7KTA - chains A and D of the 4 polymer chains in the assembly; structure by X-ray diffraction, 1.84 A resolution.

# Chain A
Protein: DNA-directed DNA/RNA polymerase mu
Source organism: Homo sapiens
Notes: EC 2.7.7.7
UniProtKB: Q9NP87 (DPOLM_HUMAN); aligned to UniProt positions 132-494 over residues 132-494
Amino-acid sequence (356 residues; row label = number of the first residue in the row; note: 12 numbers in that range are skipped by the numbering (no residue carries them; nothing is unmodelled there)):
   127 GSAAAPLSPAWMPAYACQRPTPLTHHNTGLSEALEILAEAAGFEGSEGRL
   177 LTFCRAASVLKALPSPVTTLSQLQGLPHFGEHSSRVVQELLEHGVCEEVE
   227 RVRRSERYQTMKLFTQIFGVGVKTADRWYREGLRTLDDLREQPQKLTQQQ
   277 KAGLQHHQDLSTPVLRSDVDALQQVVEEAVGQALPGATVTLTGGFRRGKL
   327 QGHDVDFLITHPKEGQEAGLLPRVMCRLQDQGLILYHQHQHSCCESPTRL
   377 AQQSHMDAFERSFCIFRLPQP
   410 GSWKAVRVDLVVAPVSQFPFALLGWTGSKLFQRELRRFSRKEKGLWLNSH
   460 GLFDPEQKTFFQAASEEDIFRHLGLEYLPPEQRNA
Disordered / not traced: 127-136, 366-383
Differences from the reference sequence: expression tag (127-131); linker (410)
Metal / ion sites: Na+: Thr241, Ile243, Val246 (shared with 1 residue of chain P); Ca2+ site 1: Asp330, Asp332 (together with 8-oxo-2'-deoxyguanosine-5'-triphosphate); Ca2+ site 2: Asp330, Asp332, Asp418 (together with 8-oxo-2'-deoxyguanosine-5'-triphosphate) (shared with 1 residue of chain P)
Residues lining bound ligands: 8-oxo-2'-deoxyguanosine-5'-triphosphate (8DG): Gly319, Gly320, Arg323, Lys325, Gln327, Gly328, His329, Asp330, Asp332, Gly433, Trp434, Thr435, Gly436, Ser437, Lys438, Gln441, Arg445
Swiss-Prot annotation at these positions:
  - region: Arg323 to Asp332 (Involved in ssDNA binding)
  - binding site (Mg(2+)): Asp330, Asp332, Asp418
  - site: Gly433 (Responsible for the low discrimination between dNTP and rNTP)
What the authors report for this chain:
  - binding site for 8-oxo-2'-deoxyguanosine-5'-triphosphate: Lys438, Arg445
  - binding site for the 9-nt DNA strand: Arg445
  - mutagenesis - K438D: unchanged catalytic activity on presence of Mn2+
  - mutagenesis - R445A: increased catalytic activity on dGTP misinsertion
  - mutagenesis - K438D: decreased catalytic activity on Mg2+-dependent dGTP:At
  - mutagenesis - K438D (23-fold): decreased catalytic activity on :Ct insertion

# Chain D
Molecule: 4-nt DNA strand
Sequence (4 nucleotides; row label = number of the first residue in the row):
     1 GCCG

# How chain A and chain D interact
Contacting residue pairs - 16 pairs, chain A then chain D:
  Ala140(A) - DG4(D)  phosphate contact
  Gly174(A) - DG1(D)  hydrogen bond to the base
  Arg175(A) - DG1(D)  phosphate contact
  Thr178(A) - DG1(D)  hydrogen bond to the base
  Thr178(A) - DC2(D)  sugar contact
  Phe179(A) - DG1(D)  sugar contact
  Arg181(A) - DG1(D)  base contact
  Pro203(A) - DC3(D)  phosphate contact
  His204(A) - DC2(D)  phosphate contact
  His204(A) - DC3(D)  hydrogen bond to the phosphate
  Gly206(A) - DC2(D)  hydrogen bond to the phosphate
  Glu207(A) - DC2(D)  hydrogen bond to the phosphate
  His208(A) - DG1(D)  salt bridge to the phosphate
  His208(A) - DC2(D)  hydrogen bond to the phosphate
  Ser209(A) - DG1(D)  phosphate contact
  Ser209(A) - DC2(D)  hydrogen bond to the phosphate
Also at the interface, not in a pair above, chain A (14 interface residues in all): Leu202, Phe205

# In short
14 residues of chain A face 4 of chain D across their interface, with 7 hydrogen bonds and 1 salt bridge.
Polar pairs include Gly174(A)-DG1(D), Thr178(A)-DG1(D) and His204(A)-DC3(D). Chain A binds
8-oxo-2'-deoxyguanosine-5'-triphosphate. From the paper: a binding site for
8-oxo-2'-deoxyguanosine-5'-triphosphate at Lys438(A) and Arg445(A); R445A of chain A increases catalytic
activity on dGTP misinsertion.
Here chain A is DNA-directed DNA/RNA polymerase mu (Homo sapiens) and chain D is a 4-nt DNA strand. Entry 7KTA
(DNA Polymerase Mu, 8-oxodGTP:Ct Pre-Catalytic Ground State Ternary Complex, 20 mM Ca2+ (120min)) was
determined by X-ray diffraction together with 7KSS, 7KST, 7KSU, 7KSV, 7KSW, 7KSX and 25 further entries from
the same study.
